Entry 8WOU (X-ray diffraction, 2.14 A resolution); this record covers chains A and B.

== Chain A (and B) ==
Protein: Aminotransferase
From: Legionella pneumophila
Notes: EC 2.6.1.-; chain B of this document is another copy of the same molecule, construct and numbering; everything in this record applies to it too
Reference sequence: A0A130QXX8 (A0A130QXX8_LEGPN); residue numbers follow UniProt; this construct covers 1-392
Amino-acid sequence (399 residues; each row starts with the number of its first residue; numbers below 1 keep their minus sign (Met-6 is residue -6)):
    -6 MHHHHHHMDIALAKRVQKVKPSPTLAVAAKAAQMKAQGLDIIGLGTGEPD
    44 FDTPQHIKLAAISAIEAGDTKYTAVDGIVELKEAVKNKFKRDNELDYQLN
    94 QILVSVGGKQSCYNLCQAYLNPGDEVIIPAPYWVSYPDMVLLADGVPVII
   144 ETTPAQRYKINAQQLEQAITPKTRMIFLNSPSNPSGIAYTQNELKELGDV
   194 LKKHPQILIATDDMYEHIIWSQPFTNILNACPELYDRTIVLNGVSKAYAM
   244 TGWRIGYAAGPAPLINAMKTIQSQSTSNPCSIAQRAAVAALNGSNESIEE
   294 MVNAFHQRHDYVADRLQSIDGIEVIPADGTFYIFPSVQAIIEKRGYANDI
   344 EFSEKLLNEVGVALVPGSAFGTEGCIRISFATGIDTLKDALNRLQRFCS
Unresolved in the structure: -6 to 0
Sequence notes: initiating methionine (-6); expression tag (-5 to 0)

== How chain A and chain B interact ==
Pairs across the interface (136):
  Ile3(A) - Tyr112(B)  hydrophobic
  Ile3(A) - Asp229(B)
  Ile3(A) - Pro254(B)  hydrophobic
  Ala4(A) - Tyr112(B)
  Ala4(A) - Arg167(B)  hydrogen bond (backbone-side chain)
  Leu5(A) - Ala111(B)
  Leu5(A) - Tyr112(B)
  Leu5(A) - Asn114(B)
  Leu5(A) - Pro256(B)
  Leu5(A) - Ala260(B)  hydrophobic
  Ala6(A) - Gln110(B)
  Ala6(A) - Ala111(B)  hydrogen bond (backbone-backbone)
  Ala6(A) - Tyr112(B)
  Ala6(A) - Leu113(B)
  Ala6(A) - Asn114(B)
  Lys7(A) - Asn114(B)  hydrogen bond (backbone-side chain)
  Arg8(A) - Cys109(B)
  Arg8(A) - Gln110(B)  hydrogen bond (side chain-backbone)
  Arg8(A) - Leu113(B)  hydrogen bond (side chain-backbone)
  Arg8(A) - Ala136(B)  hydrogen bond (side chain-backbone)
  Val9(A) - Gln110(B)
  Val9(A) - Ala111(B)  hydrophobic
  Val9(A) - Ile264(B)  hydrophobic
  Lys13(A) - Gln267(B)  hydrogen bond (backbone-side chain)
  Pro14(A) - Gln267(B)
  Ser15(A) - Ser266(B)
  Ser15(A) - Gln267(B)
  Leu18(A) - Val68(B)  hydrophobic
  Leu18(A) - Ser270(B)
  Gly40(A) - Tyr65(B)
  Glu41(A) - Lys64(B)
  Glu41(A) - Tyr65(B)  hydrogen bond (side chain-backbone)
  Pro42(A) - Lys64(B)  hydrogen bond (backbone-side chain)
  Phe44(A) - Lys64(B)  hydrogen bond (backbone-side chain)
  Asp45(A) - Gly61(B)
  Asp45(A) - Thr63(B)  hydrogen bond
  Thr46(A) - Thr63(B)  hydrogen bond
  Lys51(A) - Ile58(B)  hydrogen bond (side chain-backbone)
  Ala54(A) - Ile58(B)  hydrophobic
  Ile55(A) - Ile55(B)  hydrophobic
  Ile55(A) - Ile58(B)  hydrophobic
  Ile55(A) - Glu59(B)
  Ile58(A) - Lys51(B)  hydrogen bond (backbone-side chain)
  Ile58(A) - Ala54(B)  hydrophobic
  Ile58(A) - Ile55(B)  hydrophobic
  Ile58(A) - Ile58(B)  hydrophobic
  Ile58(A) - Trp246(B)  hydrophobic
  Glu59(A) - Ile55(B)
  Gly61(A) - Asp45(B)
  Gly61(A) - Lys51(B)
  Thr63(A) - Asp45(B)  hydrogen bond
  Thr63(A) - Thr46(B)
  Thr63(A) - Thr244(B)
  Thr63(A) - Gly245(B)  hydrogen bond (backbone-backbone)
  Thr63(A) - Trp246(B)
  Lys64(A) - Glu41(B)
  Lys64(A) - Pro42(B)
  Lys64(A) - Phe44(B)  hydrogen bond (side chain-backbone)
  Lys64(A) - Ala242(B)
  Lys64(A) - Thr244(B)
  Lys64(A) - Gly245(B)
  Tyr65(A) - Gly40(B)
  Tyr65(A) - Glu41(B)  hydrogen bond (backbone-side chain)
  Tyr65(A) - Thr244(B)
  Tyr65(A) - Arg247(B)
  Val68(A) - Leu18(B)  hydrophobic
  Lys102(A) - Ser266(B)  hydrogen bond (side chain-backbone)
  Lys102(A) - Gln267(B)
  Lys102(A) - Ser268(B)
  Lys102(A) - Ser270(B)  hydrogen bond
  Gln103(A) - Ser268(B)  hydrogen bond (backbone-backbone)
  Tyr106(A) - Tyr106(B)  hydrogen bond
  Tyr106(A) - Gln110(B)
  Tyr106(A) - Gln267(B)
  Tyr106(A) - Ser268(B)
  Cys109(A) - Arg8(B)
  Gln110(A) - Ala6(B)
  Gln110(A) - Arg8(B)  hydrogen bond (backbone-side chain)
  Ala111(A) - Leu5(B)
  Ala111(A) - Ala6(B)  hydrogen bond (backbone-backbone)
  Tyr112(A) - Ile3(B)  hydrophobic
  Tyr112(A) - Ala4(B)
  Tyr112(A) - Ala6(B)
  Leu113(A) - Ala6(B)
  Leu113(A) - Arg8(B)  hydrogen bond (backbone-side chain)
  Asn114(A) - Ala6(B)
  Asn114(A) - Lys7(B)  hydrogen bond (side chain-backbone)
  Ser128(A) - Gln267(B)  hydrogen bond
  Asp131(A) - Gln267(B)  hydrogen bond
  Met132(A) - Gln267(B)
  Leu135(A) - Ile264(B)  hydrophobic
  Leu135(A) - Gln267(B)
  Ala136(A) - Arg8(B)  hydrogen bond (backbone-side chain)
  Arg167(A) - Ala4(B)
  Asp229(A) - Ile3(B)
  Lys239(A) - Tyr65(B)  hydrogen bond
  Thr244(A) - Thr63(B)
  Thr244(A) - Lys64(B)
  Thr244(A) - Tyr65(B)  hydrogen bond (side chain-backbone)
  Gly245(A) - Thr63(B)  hydrogen bond (backbone-backbone)
  Gly245(A) - Lys64(B)
  Gly245(A) - Cys273(B)
  Gly245(A) - Ser274(B)  hydrogen bond (backbone-backbone)
  Trp246(A) - Thr63(B)
  Arg247(A) - Tyr65(B)
  Arg247(A) - Thr269(B)  hydrogen bond (side chain-backbone)
  Arg247(A) - Ser270(B)
  Arg247(A) - Asn271(B)  hydrogen bond (side chain-backbone)
  Arg247(A) - Cys273(B)
  Pro254(A) - Ile3(B)  hydrophobic
  Pro256(A) - Asp2(B)
  Pro256(A) - Leu5(B)
  Ala260(A) - Leu5(B)  hydrophobic
  Ala260(A) - Val9(B)
  Thr263(A) - Val9(B)
  Ile264(A) - Leu135(B)  hydrophobic
  Ser266(A) - Leu18(B)
  Ser266(A) - Lys102(B)  hydrogen bond (backbone-side chain)
  Gln267(A) - Lys102(B)
  Gln267(A) - Tyr106(B)
  Gln267(A) - Ser128(B)  hydrogen bond
  Gln267(A) - Asp131(B)  hydrogen bond
  Gln267(A) - Met132(B)
  Gln267(A) - Leu135(B)
  Ser268(A) - Lys102(B)
  Ser268(A) - Gln103(B)  hydrogen bond (backbone-backbone)
  Ser268(A) - Tyr106(B)
  Thr269(A) - Arg247(B)  hydrogen bond (backbone-side chain)
  Thr269(A) - Thr269(B)
  Ser270(A) - Arg247(B)  hydrogen bond
  Asn271(A) - Arg247(B)  hydrogen bond (backbone-side chain)
  Pro272(A) - Arg247(B)
  Cys273(A) - Gly245(B)
  Cys273(A) - Arg247(B)
  Cys273(A) - Cys273(B)  hydrophobic
  Ser274(A) - Gly245(B)  hydrogen bond (backbone-backbone)
Other interface residues (no listed pair), chain A (69 interface residues in all): Val12, Val99, Pro115, Arg230, Met243, Leu257, Ile275
Other interface residues (no listed pair), chain B (70 interface residues in all): Val12, Ser15, Val99, Asp137, Arg230, Ser238, Lys239, Met243, Leu257, Thr263, Pro272, Ile275

== Summary ==
Chain A and chain B form an interface of 69 and 70 residues respectively, with 43 hydrogen bonds. Polar
contacts include Ala4(A)-Arg167(B), Lys7(A)-Asn114(B) and Arg8(A)-Gln110(B).
Chain A and chain B are both Aminotransferase (Legionella pneumophila); the structure, The crystal structure
of aspartate aminotransferases Lpg0070 from Legionella pneumophila, was determined by X-ray diffraction,
deposited together with 8WKJ.
